Entry 1GAX (X-ray diffraction, 2.90 A resolution); this record covers chains C and A.

Chain C:
Molecule: Trna(val)
Sequence (75 nucleotides; each row starts with the number of its first residue):
   901 GGGCGGCUAG CUCAGCGGAA GAGCGCUCGC CUCACACGCG AGAGGUCGUA GGUUCAAGUC
   961 CUACGCCGCC CACCA

Chain A:
Protein: Valyl-tRNA synthetase
Source organism: Thermus thermophilus
Notes: EC 6.1.1.9
Reference sequence: P96142 (SYV_THETH); numbering as in UniProt (aligned over 1-862)
Sequence (862 residues; numbered 1 to 862; the number before each row is that of its first residue):
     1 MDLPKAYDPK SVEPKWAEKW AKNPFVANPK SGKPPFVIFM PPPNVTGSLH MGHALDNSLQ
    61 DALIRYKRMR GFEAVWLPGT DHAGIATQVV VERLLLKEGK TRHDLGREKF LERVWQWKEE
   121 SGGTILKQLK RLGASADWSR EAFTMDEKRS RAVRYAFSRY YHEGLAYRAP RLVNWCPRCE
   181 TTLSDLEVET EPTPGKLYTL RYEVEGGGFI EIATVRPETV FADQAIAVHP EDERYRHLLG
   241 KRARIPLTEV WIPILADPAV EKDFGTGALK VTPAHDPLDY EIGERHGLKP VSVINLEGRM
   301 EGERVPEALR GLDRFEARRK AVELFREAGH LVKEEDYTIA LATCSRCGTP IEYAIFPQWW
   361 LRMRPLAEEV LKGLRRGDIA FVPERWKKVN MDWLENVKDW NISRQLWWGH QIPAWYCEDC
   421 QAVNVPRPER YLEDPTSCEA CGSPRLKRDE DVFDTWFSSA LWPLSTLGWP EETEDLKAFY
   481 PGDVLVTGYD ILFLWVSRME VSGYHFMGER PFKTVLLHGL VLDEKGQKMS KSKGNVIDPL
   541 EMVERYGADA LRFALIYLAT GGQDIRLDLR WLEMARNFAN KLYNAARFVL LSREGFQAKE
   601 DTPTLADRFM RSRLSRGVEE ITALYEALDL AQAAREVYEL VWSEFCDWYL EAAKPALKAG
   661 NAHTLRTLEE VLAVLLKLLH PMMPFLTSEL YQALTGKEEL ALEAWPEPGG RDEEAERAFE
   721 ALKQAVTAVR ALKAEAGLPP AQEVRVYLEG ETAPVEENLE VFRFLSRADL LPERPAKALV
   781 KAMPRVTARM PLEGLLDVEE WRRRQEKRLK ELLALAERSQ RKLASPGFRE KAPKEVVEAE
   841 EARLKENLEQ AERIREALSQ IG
Ion coordination: Zn2+ site 1: Cys176, Cys179, Cys344, Cys347; Zn2+ site 2: Cys417, Cys438, Cys441
Ligand contacts: TRNA (VAA; N-[valinyl]-n'-[adenosyl]-diaminosufone): Pro41, Pro42, Pro43, Asn44, His50, Gly52, His53, Leu55, Asp56, Asp81, Trp456, Ser459, Thr487, Gly488, Asp490, Ile491, Trp495, His518, Gly519, Leu520, Val521, Lys528, Met529
Swiss-Prot annotation at these positions:
  - region (Interaction with tRNA): Arg576 to Arg587, Cys646 to Glu651, Leu815 to Asn847
  - motif: Asn44 to His53 ('HIGH' region), Lys528 to Ser532 ('KMSKS' region)
  - binding site (L-valine): Pro42, Asn44, Asp81
  - binding site (AMP): His50, His53, Thr487, Gly488, Asp490, His518, Val521, Met529
  - binding site (Zn(2+)): Cys176, Cys179, Cys344, Cys347, Cys417, Cys420, Cys438, Cys441
  - binding site (ATP): Lys531
  - site: Arg570 (Interaction with tRNA)
  - mutagenesis: Arg216 (R216A: Decrease in posttransfer editing activity. No change in aminoacylation activity), Phe264 (F264A: Decrease in posttransfer editing activity. No change in aminoacylation activity), Lys270 (K270A: Strong decrease in posttransfer editing activity. Slight decrease in Val-tRNA(Val) formation, which could be due to deacylation of the synthesized Val-tRNA(Val)), Thr272 (T272A: Decrease in posttransfer editing activity. No change in aminoacylation activity), Asp276 (D276A: No change in aminoacylation and posttransfer editing activities), Asp279 (D279A: Strong decrease in posttransfer editing activity. No change in aminoacylation activity), Arg818 (R818A: Increase in KM for tRNA(Val), without change in kcat; when associated with A-843), Arg843 (R843A: Increase in KM for tRNA(Val), without change in kcat; when associated with A-818)
From the paper describing this entry:
  - binding site for TRNA: Pro41, Pro42, Asn44, Asp81, Trp456, Ile491, Trp495, Met529
  - specificity-determining residues: Pro41
  - binding site for Trna(val) (chain C): Thr214, Glu261, Phe264, Leu269, Leu278, Glu281, Tyr337
  - binding site for Trna(val): Arg216, Lys270
  - specificity-determining residues: Arg216, Asp279 (proposed by the authors, not directly observed)

How chain C and chain A interact:
Residue-residue contacts (80):
  C904(C) with Arg385(A), hydrogen bond to the sugar
  G905(C) with Arg385(A), sugar contact; Gln563(A), hydrogen bond to the sugar
  G906(C) with Gln563(A), sugar contact
  C911(C) with Arg570(A), hydrogen bond to the base
  U912(C) with Arg566(A), phosphate contact; Asp568(A), hydrogen bond to the sugar; Arg570(A), hydrogen bond to the sugar; Trp571(A), hydrogen bond to the sugar
  C913(C) with Arg566(A), salt bridge to the phosphate
  A914(C) with Thr560(A), hydrogen bond to the phosphate; Gln563(A), phosphate contact; Gln632(A), sugar contact; Arg635(A), hydrogen bond to the sugar
  G918(C) with Phe828(A), base contact; Pro833(A), base contact; Val836(A), base contact
  A919(C) with Leu815(A), base contact; Arg818(A), hydrogen bond to the sugar; Arg843(A), salt bridge to the phosphate; Asn847(A), hydrogen bond to the base
  A920(C) with Arg818(A), salt bridge to the phosphate
  A922(C) with Tyr557(A), sugar contact; Trp571(A), base contact
  G923(C) with Arg570(A), base contact; Trp571(A), sugar contact; Met574(A), sugar contact
  C924(C) with Arg570(A), hydrogen bond to the base
  G929(C) with Pro740(A), sugar contact
  C930(C) with Pro740(A), sugar contact
  U932(C) with Pro740(A), base contact; Arg767(A), sugar contact
  A934(C) with Lys581(A), hydrogen bond to the base; Asn584(A), hydrogen bond to the sugar; Ala585(A), hydrogen bond to the base; Arg587(A), hydrogen bond to the sugar; Phe588(A), sugar contact; Cys646(A), hydrogen bond to the base; Leu650(A), base contact; Glu651(A), hydrogen bond to the base; Lys654(A), salt bridge to the phosphate
  C935(C) with Lys5(A), sugar contact; Lys581(A), hydrogen bond to the base; Asn584(A), hydrogen bond to the sugar; Glu651(A), hydrogen bond to the base
  C937(C) with Ala6(A), base contact; Arg576(A), hydrogen bond to the base; Asn577(A), sugar contact; Asn580(A), base contact
  G938(C) with Asn577(A), hydrogen bond to the phosphate; Lys581(A), phosphate contact
  C939(C) with Lys581(A), salt bridge to the phosphate; Trp642(A), hydrogen bond to the phosphate; Asp647(A), phosphate contact
  G940(C) with Asp647(A), phosphate contact; Arg730(A), sugar contact
  A941(C) with Thr727(A), phosphate contact; Ala731(A), phosphate contact; Ala734(A), sugar contact; Arg804(A), sugar contact
  G942(C) with Lys781(A), salt bridge to the phosphate; Arg804(A), sugar contact
  A943(C) with Lys807(A), salt bridge to the phosphate
  G944(C) with Lys807(A), salt bridge to the phosphate
  C955(C) with Pro826(A), hydrogen bond to the sugar; Gly827(A), sugar contact; Phe828(A), base contact; Lys831(A), base contact; Ala832(A), base contact
  C973(C) with Leu278(A), base contact; Glu281(A), hydrogen bond to the base
  C974(C) with Phe264(A), sugar contact; Tyr337(A), sugar contact
  A975(C) with Ala213(A), hydrogen bond to the sugar; Thr214(A), hydrogen bond to the sugar; Val215(A), phosphate contact; Glu261(A), hydrogen bond to the base; Phe264(A), base contact; Leu269(A), base contact; Tyr337(A), hydrogen bond to the phosphate
Other interface residues (no listed pair), chain C (33 interface residues in all): C933, C970, C971
Other interface residues (no listed pair), chain A (70 interface residues in all): Ala259, Val260, Thr266, Ala268, Ala340, Phe493, Leu558, Tyr638, Glu735, Leu738, Pro739, Ser819, Ser825, Glu840
The authors on this interface:
  - interface residues, chain A: Thr214(A), Glu261(A), Phe264(A), Leu269(A), Leu278(A), Glu281(A), Tyr337(A)

Summary:
33 residues of chain C and 70 residues of chain A are in contact; the contacts include 29 hydrogen bonds and 8
salt bridges. Among the polar pairs are C911(C)-Arg570(A), A919(C)-Asn847(A) and C924(C)-Arg570(A). The paper
reports a binding site for TRNA at Pro41(A), Pro42(A) and Asn44(A) among others; a binding site for Trna(val)
(chain C) at Thr214(A), Glu261(A) and Phe264(A) among others.
Here chain C is Trna(val) and chain A is Valyl-tRNA synthetase (Thermus thermophilus). Entry 1GAX (Crystal
structure of thermus thermophilus valyl-tRNA synthetase complexed with trna(val) and valyl-adenylate analogue)
was determined by X-ray diffraction.
